5NG9 - chain A; structure by X-ray diffraction, 1.15 A resolution.

[Chain A]
Molecule: Glutamate receptor 2
Source organism: Rattus norvegicus
UniProt: P19491 (GRIA2_RAT), isoform P19491-3; the construct has insertions or renumbered stretches relative to UniProt, so the offset changes along the chain: 3-117 = UniProt 413-527; 120-264 = UniProt 653-797
Amino-acid sequence (264 residues; numbered 1 to 264; the number before each row is that of its first residue):
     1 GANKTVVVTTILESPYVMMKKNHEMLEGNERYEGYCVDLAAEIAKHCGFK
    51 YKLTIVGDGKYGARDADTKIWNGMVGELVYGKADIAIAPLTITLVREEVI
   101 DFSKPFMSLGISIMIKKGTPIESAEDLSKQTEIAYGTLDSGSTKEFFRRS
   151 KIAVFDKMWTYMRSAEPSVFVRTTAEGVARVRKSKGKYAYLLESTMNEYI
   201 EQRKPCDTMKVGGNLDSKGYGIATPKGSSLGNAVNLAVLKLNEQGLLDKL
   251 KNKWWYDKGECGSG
Not modelled in the structure: 264
Construct notes: cloning artifact (1-2); linker (118-119)
Cystine bridges: Cys206-Cys261
Ion coordination: lithium ion: Glu97, Ile100
Small-molecule neighbours:
  - 8VN ((3AS,4S,6AR)-4,5,6,6A-tetrahydro-3AH-pyrrolo[3,4-d][1,2]oxazole-3,4-dicarboxylic acid): Glu13, Tyr61, Pro89, Leu90, Thr91, Arg96, Leu138, Gly141, Ser142, Thr143, Thr174, Leu192, Glu193, Met196, Tyr220
  - 8VN / 8WQ: Glu13, Tyr61, Pro89, Leu90, Thr91, Arg96, Leu138, Gly141, Ser142, Thr143, Thr174, Leu192, Glu193, Met196, Tyr220
  - 8WQ ((2S,3R,4R)-3-(carboxycarbonyl)-4-oxidanyl-pyrrolidine-2-carboxylic acid): Glu13, Tyr61, Pro89, Leu90, Thr91, Arg96, Leu138, Gly141, Ser142, Thr143, Leu192, Glu193, Met196, Tyr220
  - citrate anion (FLC): Met19, His23, Glu24, Arg31
Swiss-Prot annotation at these positions:
  - binding site (L-glutamate): Pro89, Thr91, Arg96, Ser142, Thr143, Glu193
  - site: Arg64 (Interaction with the cone snail toxin Con-ikot-ikot), Ile121 (Crucial to convey clamshell closure to channel opening), Arg148 (Interaction with the cone snail toxin Con-ikot-ikot), Lys240 (Interaction with the cone snail toxin Con-ikot-ikot)
  - glycosylation: Asn3 (N-linked (GlcNAc...) asparagine)
  - modified residue (Phosphoserine): Ser150, Ser184

[Overview]
Bound to chain A: citrate anion, compound 8VN, compound 8WQ and 8VN / 8WQ. Glu97 and Ile100 coordinate a
lithium ion ion. From UniProt: 6 L-glutamate-binding residues.
Chain A is Glutamate receptor 2 (Rattus norvegicus); the structure, Crystal structure of the GluA2
ligand-binding domain (S1S2J) in complex with agonist CIP-AS at 1.15 A ..., was determined by X-ray
diffraction (same publication as 5NEB, 5NF5, 5NF6, 5NIH and 5O4F).
